PDB entry 5ZWX | X-ray diffraction, 1.90 A resolution | chains A and P

# Chain A
Protein: DUF724 domain-containing protein 6-like
Source organism: Raphanus sativus
Notes: engineered mutation(s): L54M, L135M, L140M
Amino-acid sequence (161 residues; row label = number of the first residue in the row):
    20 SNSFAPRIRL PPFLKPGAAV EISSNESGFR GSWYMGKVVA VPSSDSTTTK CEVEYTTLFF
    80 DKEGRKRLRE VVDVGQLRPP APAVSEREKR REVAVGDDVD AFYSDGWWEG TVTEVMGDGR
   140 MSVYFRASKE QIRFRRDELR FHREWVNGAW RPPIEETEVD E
Unresolved in the structure: 20-25, 174-180
Modified positions: Mse54 (selenomethionine); Mse135 (selenomethionine); Mse140 (selenomethionine)
From the paper describing this entry:
  - specificity-determining residues: Glu149
  - mutagenesis - Y122A: decreased stability

# Chain P
Protein: H3(1-15)K9me2 peptide
UniProt: P59226 (H32_ARATH); residues 1-15 here correspond to UniProt positions 2-16 (UniProt number = residue number + 1)
Amino-acid sequence (15 residues; each row starts with the number of its first residue):
     1 ARTKQTARKS TGGKA
Unresolved in the structure: 11-15
Modified positions: Lys9 (N-dimethyl-lysine; MLY)
Swiss-Prot annotation at these positions:
  - site: Lys14 (Not N6-methylated)
  - modified residue: Lys4 (N6,N6,N6-trimethyllysine), Lys9 (N6,N6,N6-trimethyllysine), Ser10 (Phosphoserine), Thr11 (Phosphothreonine), Lys14 (N6-acetyllysine)
From the paper describing this entry:
  - conformationally variable residues: Lys4 to Ala7

# Interface between chain A and chain P
Contacting residue pairs - 32 pairs, chain A then chain P:
  Glu45(A) - Lys4(P)  salt bridge
  Glu45(A) - Arg8(P)  salt bridge
  Ser46(A) - Ser10(P)  hydrogen bond
  Gly47(A) - Arg8(P)
  Gly47(A) - Lys9(P)  hydrogen bond (backbone-backbone)
  Gly47(A) - Ser10(P)  hydrogen bond (backbone-side chain)
  Phe48(A) - Lys4(P)
  Phe48(A) - Ala7(P)  hydrophobic
  Phe48(A) - Arg8(P)
  Tyr53(A) - Ala7(P)
  Tyr74(A) - Lys4(P)
  Thr76(A) - Arg2(P)
  Leu77(A) - Arg2(P)
  Leu77(A) - Ala7(P)  hydrophobic
  Phe78(A) - Ala1(P)  hydrophobic
  Phe78(A) - Arg2(P)  hydrogen bond (backbone-backbone)
  Phe78(A) - Thr3(P)
  Asp80(A) - Thr3(P)
  Lys81(A) - Ala1(P)  hydrogen bond (backbone-backbone)
  Lys81(A) - Thr3(P)
  Gly83(A) - Ala1(P)
  Leu87(A) - Lys4(P)
  Glu89(A) - Lys4(P)  salt bridge
  Tyr122(A) - Lys9(P)
  Ser123(A) - Arg2(P)
  Asp124(A) - Arg2(P)  salt bridge
  Trp127(A) - Ala7(P)
  Trp127(A) - Lys9(P)
  Phe144(A) - Lys9(P)
  Ser147(A) - Lys9(P)
  Glu149(A) - Lys9(P)
  Ile151(A) - Lys9(P)
Other interface residues (no listed pair), chain A (25 interface residues in all): Ser43, Phe79, Glu82
Other interface residues (no listed pair), chain P (9 interface residues in all): Thr6
Interface features reported in the paper:
  - residue pairs: Glu45(A)-Lys4(P) (salt bridge), Glu45(A)-Arg8(P), Phe48(A)-Ala7(P) (hydrophobic contact), Tyr53(A)-Ala7(P) (hydrophobic contact), Leu77(A)-Ala7(P) (hydrophobic contact), Phe78(A)-Arg2(P) (backbone contact), Lys81(A)-Ala1(P) (backbone contact), Glu89(A)-Lys4(P) (salt bridge), Tyr122(A)-Lys9(P) (cation-pi contact), Asp124(A)-Arg2(P) (salt bridge), Trp127(A)-Lys9(P) (cation-pi contact), Phe144(A)-Lys9(P) (cation-pi contact), Glu149(A)-Lys9(P) (hydrogen bond)

# Summary
25 residues of chain A and 9 residues of chain P are in contact, with 5 hydrogen bonds and 4 salt bridges.
Polar pairs include Glu45(A)-Lys4(P), Glu45(A)-Arg8(P) and Glu89(A)-Lys4(P). The authors report salt bridges
between Glu45(A) and Lys4(P), Glu89(A) and Lys4(P) and Asp124(A) and Arg2(P); a contact between Glu45(A) and
Arg8(P); hydrophobic contacts between Phe48(A) and Ala7(P), Tyr53(A) and Ala7(P) and Leu77(A) and Ala7(P).
From the paper: Y122A of chain A reduces stability; the specificity determinant Glu149(A).
Here chain A is DUF724 domain-containing protein 6-like (Raphanus sativus) and chain P is H3(1-15)K9me2
peptide. Entry 5ZWX (Crystal structure of Raphanus sativus AGDP1 AGD12 in complex with an H3K9me2 peptide) was
determined by X-ray diffraction (same publication as 5ZWZ).
